PDB entry 7X75 | electron microscopy, 3.45 A resolution | chains M and P of the 15 polymer chains in the assembly

# Chain M
Protein: Putative metal uptake regulation protein
Source organism: Streptomyces coelicolor A3(2)
Reference sequence: Q9L2H5 (Q9L2H5_STRCO); residue numbers follow UniProt; this construct covers 1-139
Sequence (159 residues; numbered -19 to 139; the number before each row is that of its first residue; numbers below 1 keep their minus sign (Met-19 is residue -19)):
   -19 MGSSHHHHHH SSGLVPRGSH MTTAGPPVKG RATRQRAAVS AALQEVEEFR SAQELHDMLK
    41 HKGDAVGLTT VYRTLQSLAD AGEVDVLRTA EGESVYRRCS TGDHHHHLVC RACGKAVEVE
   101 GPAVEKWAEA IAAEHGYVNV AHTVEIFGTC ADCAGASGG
Disordered / not traced: -19 to 5, 137-139
Differences from the reference sequence: initiating methionine (-19); expression tag (-18 to 0)
Ion coordination: Zn2+ site 1: Cys79, His85, His87; Zn2+ site 2: His84, His86, Glu105, His122; Zn2+ site 3: Cys90, Cys93, Cys130, Cys133
What the authors report for this chain:
  - mutagenesis - R11A, D37A/H41A, R53A: decreased binding to the 84-nt DNA strand

# Chain P
Molecule: 84-nt DNA strand
Sequence (84 nucleotides; numbered 1 to 84; the number before each row is that of its first residue):
     1 GGCGACCCGG CGCCCGCTAC GGAGTCAACT ACGGGTAGGG GGTATCGGGC AACGCGGCAC
    61 TGAACACCGT TGTCATGTGC CTTG

# Chain M / chain P interface
Residue-residue contacts (12; chain M residue first):
  Arg11(M) with DC58(P), sugar contact; DA59(P), salt bridge to the phosphate
  Gln15(M) with DC60(P), phosphate contact
  Arg16(M) with DA59(P), salt bridge to the phosphate
  Ala45(M) with DT61(P), phosphate contact; DG62(P), phosphate contact
  Gly47(M) with DT61(P), hydrogen bond to the phosphate; DG62(P), sugar contact
  Thr49(M) with DG62(P), hydrogen bond to the base
  Thr50(M) with DC60(P), sugar contact; DT61(P), base contact
  Arg53(M) with DT61(P), base contact
Interface residues without a listed pair, chain M (12 interface residues in all): Gly10, Thr13, Val46, Thr54

# Summary
12 residues of chain M and 5 residues of chain P are in contact, with 2 hydrogen bonds and 2 salt bridges.
Among the polar pairs are Thr49(M)-DG62(P), Gly47(M)-DT61(P) and Arg11(M)-DA59(P). From the paper: R11A,
D37A/H41A and R53A of chain M reduce binding to the 84-nt DNA strand.
Chain M is Putative metal uptake regulation protein (Streptomyces coelicolor A3(2)) and chain P is an 84-nt
DNA strand; the structure, Cryo-EM structure of Streptomyces coelicolor RNAP-promoter open complex with three
Zur dimers, was determined by electron microscopy, deposited together with 7VO0, 7VO9, 7VPD, 7VPZ, 7X74 and
7X76.
